PDB entry 2WG7 | X-ray diffraction, 2.00 A resolution | chain A

== Chain A ==
Name: Putative phospholipase A2
Organism: Oryza sativa
Notes: EC 3.1.1.4
UniProtKB: Q9XG81 (Q9XG81_ORYSA); residues 0-128 here correspond to UniProt positions 25-153 (UniProt number = residue number + 25)
Chain sequence (130 residues; numbered -1 to 128; the number before each row is that of its first residue; numbers below 1 keep their minus sign (Met-1 is residue -1)):
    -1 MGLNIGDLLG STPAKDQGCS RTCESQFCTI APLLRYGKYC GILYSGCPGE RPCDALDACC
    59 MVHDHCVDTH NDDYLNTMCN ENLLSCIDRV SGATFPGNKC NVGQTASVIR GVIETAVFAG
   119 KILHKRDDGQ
Not modelled in the structure: -1 to 1, 9-11, 126-128
Disulfides: Cys17-Cys45, Cys21-Cys51, Cys26-Cys98, Cys38-Cys58, Cys57-Cys84, Cys64-Cys77
Bound ions: Ca2+: Tyr37, Gly39, Tyr42, Asp62
Swiss-Prot annotation at these positions:
  - active site: His61
  - binding site (Ca(2+)): Tyr37, Gly39, Tyr42, Asp62
What the authors report for this chain:
  - contacts within the chain: His61-Asn78
  - Ca2+ coordination: Tyr37, Gly39, Asp62
  - catalytic residues: His61 (by similarity / conservation)
  - catalytic residues: Asp62

== In short ==
Tyr37, Gly39, Tyr42 and Asp62 coordinate Ca2+. From UniProt: active-site residue His61 and 4 Ca2+-binding
residues. From the paper: catalytic residues His61 and Asp62; Ca2+ coordination by Tyr37, Gly39 and Asp62.
Chain A is Putative phospholipase A2 (Oryza sativa); the structure, Structure of Oryza Sativa (Rice) PLA2, was
determined by X-ray diffraction, deposited together with 2WG8 and 2WG9.
